Entry 9GMA (electron microscopy, 9.10 A resolution (very low resolution: no residue pairs are listed; an interface is given only as per-side residue counts)); this record covers chains E and L of the 16 polymer chains in the assembly.

== Chain E ==
Name: Chromosome partition protein MukE
From: Photorhabdus thracensis
UniProt: A0A0F7LPV6 (A0A0F7LPV6_9GAMM); residue numbers follow UniProt; this construct covers 1-240
Chain sequence (240 residues; numbered 1 to 240; the number before each row is that of its first residue):
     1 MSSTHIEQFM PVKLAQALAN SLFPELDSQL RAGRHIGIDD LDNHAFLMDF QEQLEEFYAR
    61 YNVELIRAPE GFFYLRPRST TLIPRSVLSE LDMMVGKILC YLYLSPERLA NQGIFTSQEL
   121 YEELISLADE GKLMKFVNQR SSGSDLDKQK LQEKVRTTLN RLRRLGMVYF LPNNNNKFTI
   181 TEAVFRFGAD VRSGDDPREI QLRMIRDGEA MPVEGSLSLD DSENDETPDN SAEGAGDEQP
Disordered / not traced: 1, 214-240

== Chain L ==
Molecule: pFB526
From: Escherichia coli
Sequence (2124 nucleotides; row label = number of the first residue in the row; numbers below 1 keep their minus sign (DA-1650 is residue -1650)):
 -1650 AATGTCATGA TAATAATGGT TTCTTAGACG TCAGGTGGCA CTTTTCGGGG AAATGTGCGC
 -1590 GGAACCCCTA TTTGTTTATT TTTCTAAATA CATTCAAATA TGTATCCGCT CATGAGACAA
 -1530 TAACCCTGAT AAATGCTTCA ATAATATTGA AAAAGGAAGA GTATGAGTAT TCAACATTTC
 -1470 CGTGTCGCCC TTATTCCCTT TTTTGCGGCA TTTTGCCTTC CTGTTTTTGC TCACCCAGAA
 -1410 ACGCTGGTGA AAGTAAAAGA TGCTGAAGAT CAGTTGGGTG CACGAGTGGG TTACATCGAA
 -1350 CTGGATCTCA ACAGCGGTAA GATCCTTGAG AGTTTTCGCC CCGAAGAACG TTTTCCAATG
 -1290 ATGAGCACTT TTAAAGTTCT GCTATGTGGC GCGGTATTAT CCCGTATTGA CGCCGGGCAA
 -1230 GAGCAACTCG GTCGCCGCAT ACACTATTCT CAGAATGACT TGGTTGAGTA CTCACCAGTC
 -1170 ACAGAAAAGC ATCTTACGGA TGGCATGACA GTAAGAGAAT TATGCAGTGC TGCCATAACC
 -1110 ATGAGTGATA ACACTGCGGC CAACTTACTT CTGACAACGA TCGGAGGACC GAAGGAGCTA
 -1050 ACCGCTTTTT TGCACAACAT GGGGGATCAT GTAACTCGCC TTGATCGTTG GGAACCGGAG
  -990 CTGAATGAAG CCATACCAAA CGACGAGCGT GACACCACGA TGCCTGTAGC AATGGCAACA
  -930 ACGTTGCGCA AACTATTAAC TGGCGAACTA CTTACTCTAG CTTCCCGGCA ACAATTAATA
  -870 GACTGGATGG AGGCGGATAA AGTTGCAGGA CCACTTCTGC GCTCGGCCCT TCCGGCTGGC
  -810 TGGTTTATTG CTGATAAATC TGGAGCCGGT GAGCGTGGGT CTCGCGGTAT CATTGCAGCA
  -750 CTGGGGCCAG ATGGTAAGCC CTCCCGTATC GTAGTTATCT ACACGACGGG GAGTCAGGCA
  -690 ACTATGGATG AACGAAATAG ACAGATCGCT GAGATAGGTG CCTCACTGAT TAAGCATTGG
  -630 TAACTGTCAG ACCAAGTTTA CTCATATATA CTTTAGATTG ATTTAAAACT TCATTTTTAA
  -570 TTTAAAAGGA TCTAGGTGAA GATCCTTTTT GATAATCTCA TGACCAAAAT CCCTTAACGT
  -510 GAGTTTTCGT TCCACTGAGC GTCAGACCCC GTAGAAAAGA TCAAAGGATC TTCTTGAGAT
  -450 CCTTTTTTTC TGCGCGTAAT CTGCTGCTTG CAAACAAAAA AACCACCGCT ACCAGCGGTG
  -390 GTTTGTTTGC CGGATCAAGA GCTACCAACT CTTTTTCCGA AGGTAACTGG CTTCAGCAGA
  -330 GCGCAGATAC CAAATACTGT CCTTCTAGTG TAGCCGTAGT TAGGCCACCA CTTCAAGAAC
  -270 TCTGTAGCAC CGCCTACATA CCTCGCTCTG CTAATCCTGT TACCAGTGGC TGCTGCCAGT
  -210 GGCGATAAGT CGTGTCTTAC CGGGTTGGAC TCAAGACGAT AGTTACCGGA TAAGGCGCAG
  -150 CGGTCGGGCT GAACGGGGGG TTCGTGCACA CAGCCCAGCT TGGAGCGAAC GACCTACACC
   -90 GAACTGAGAT ACCTACAGCG TGAGCTATGA GAAAGCGCCA CGCTTCCCGA AGGGAGAAAG
   -30 GCGGACAGGT ATCCGGTAAG CGGCAGGGTC GGAACAGGAG AGCGCACGAG GGAGCTTCCA
    30 GGGGGAAACG CCTGGTATCT TTATAGTCCT GTCGGGTTTC GCCACCTCTG ACTTGAGCGT
    90 CGATTTTTGT GATGCTCGTC AGGGGGGCGG AGCCTATGGA AAAACGCCAG CAACGCGGCC
   150 TTTTTACGGT TCCTGGCCTT TTGCTGGCCT TTTGCTCACA TGTTCTTTCC TGCGTTATCC
   210 CCTGATTCTG TGGATAACCG TATTACCGCC TTTGAGTGAG CTGATACCGC TCGCCGCAGC
   270 CGAACGACCG AGCGCAGCGA GTCAGTGAGC GAGGAAGCGG AAGAGCGCCC AATACGCAAA
   330 CCGCCTCTCC CCGCGCGTTG GCCGATTCAT TAATGCAGCT GGCACGACAG GTTTCCCGAC
   390 TGGAAAGCGG GCAGTGAGCG CAACGCAATT AAGTGTGTTA CAATGTAACG AAAGGGCCTC
   450 GTGATACGCC TATTTTTATA GGTT
Disordered / not traced: -1650 to 17, 91-473

== Chain E / chain L interface ==
At this resolution (9 A) residue pairs are not listed: 8 residues of chain E and 6 of chain L lie at the interface.

== Overview ==
The interface between chain E and chain L involves 8 residues on one side and 6 on the other.
Chain E is Chromosome partition protein MukE (Photorhabdus thracensis) and chain L is pFB526 (Escherichia
coli); the structure, MukBEF in a DNA capture state (dimer), was determined by electron microscopy (same
publication as 9GM6, 9GM7, 9GM8, 9GM9, 9GMB and 9GMD).
